PDB entry 6LY9 | electron microscopy, 3.93 A resolution | chains N and Z of the 16 polymer chains in the assembly

[Chain N]
Protein: V-type ATP synthase subunit I
Organism: Thermus thermophilus HB8
UniProtKB: Q5SIT6 (Q5SIT6_THET8); numbering as in UniProt (aligned over 1-652)
Amino-acid sequence (652 residues; numbered 1 to 652; the number before each row is that of its first residue):
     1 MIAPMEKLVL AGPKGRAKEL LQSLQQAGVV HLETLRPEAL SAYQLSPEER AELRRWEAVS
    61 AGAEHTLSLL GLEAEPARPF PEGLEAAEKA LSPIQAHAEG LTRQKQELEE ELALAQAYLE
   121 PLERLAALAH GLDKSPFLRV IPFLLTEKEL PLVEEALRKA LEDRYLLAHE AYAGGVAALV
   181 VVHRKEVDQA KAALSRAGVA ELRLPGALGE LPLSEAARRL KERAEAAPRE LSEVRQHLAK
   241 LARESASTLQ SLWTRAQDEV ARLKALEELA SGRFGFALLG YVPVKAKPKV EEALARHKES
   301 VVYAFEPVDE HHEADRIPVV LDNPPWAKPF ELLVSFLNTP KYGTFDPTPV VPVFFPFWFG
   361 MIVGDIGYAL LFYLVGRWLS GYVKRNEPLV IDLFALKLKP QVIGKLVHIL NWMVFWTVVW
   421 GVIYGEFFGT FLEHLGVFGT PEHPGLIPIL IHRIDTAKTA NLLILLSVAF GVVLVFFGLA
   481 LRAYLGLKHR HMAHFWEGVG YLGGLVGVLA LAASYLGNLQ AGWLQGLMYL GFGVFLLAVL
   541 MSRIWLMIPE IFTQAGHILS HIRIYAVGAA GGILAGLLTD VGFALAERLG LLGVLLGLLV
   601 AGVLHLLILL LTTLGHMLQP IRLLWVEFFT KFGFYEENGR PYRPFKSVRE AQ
Unresolved in the structure: 1-3
Reported in the primary citation:
  - conformationally variable residues (helix shift): Leu119, Ala246

[Chain Z]
Protein: V-type ATP synthase, subunit K
Organism: Thermus thermophilus HB8
UniProtKB: Q5SIT7 (Q5SIT7_THET8); residues -18 to 80 here correspond to UniProt positions 1-99 (UniProt number = residue number + 19)
Amino-acid sequence (99 residues; numbered -18 to 80; the number before each row is that of its first residue; numbers below 1 keep their minus sign (Met-18 is residue -18)):
   -18 MKKLLVTVLL AVFGALAFAA EEAAASGGLD RGLIAVGMGL AVGLAALGTG VAQARIGAAG
    42 VGAIAEDRSN FGTALIFLLL PETLVIFGLL IAFILNGRL
Unresolved in the structure: -18 to 7

[Interface between chain N and chain Z]
Pairs across the interface (16; chain N residue first):
  Phe336(N) - Phe52(Z)  hydrophobic
  Ile464(N) - Phe74(Z)  hydrophobic
  Phe552(N) - Thr64(Z)
  Phe552(N) - Phe68(Z)  hydrophobic
  Gly556(N) - Thr64(Z)
  Gly556(N) - Ile67(Z)
  Gly556(N) - Phe68(Z)
  Leu559(N) - Ile67(Z)  hydrophobic
  Ser560(N) - Ile67(Z)
  Arg563(N) - Glu63(Z)  salt bridge
  Arg622(N) - Leu60(Z)
  Arg622(N) - Glu63(Z)  salt bridge
  Trp625(N) - Leu56(Z)  hydrophobic
  Val626(N) - Leu56(Z)
  Val626(N) - Leu60(Z)  hydrophobic
  Tyr635(N) - Ile57(Z)  hydrophobic
Also at the interface, not in a pair above, chain N (15 interface residues in all): Leu337, Ala555, Ile562, Thr630
Also at the interface, not in a pair above, chain Z (14 interface residues in all): Arg49, Ser50, Gly53, Leu70, Leu71
The authors on this interface:
  - specific contacts: Arg563(N)-Glu63(Z) (salt bridge), Arg622(N)-Glu63(Z) (salt bridge)

[In short]
15 residues of chain N face 14 of chain Z across their interface, with 2 salt bridges. Polar contacts include
Arg563(N)-Glu63(Z) and Arg622(N)-Glu63(Z). The paper describes salt bridges between Arg563(N) and Glu63(Z) and
Arg622(N) and Glu63(Z). The paper reports conformational variability at Leu119(N) and Ala246(N).
Chain N is V-type ATP synthase subunit I and chain Z is V-type ATP synthase, subunit K, both from Thermus
thermophilus HB8; the structure, The membrane-embedded Vo domain of V/A-ATPase from Thermus thermophilus, was
determined by electron microscopy (same publication as 6LY8).
